Entry 6V9V (electron microscopy, 2.60 A resolution); this record covers chains D and C of the 4 polymer chains in the assembly.

[Chain D (and C)]
Molecule: Transient receptor potential cation channel subfamily A member 1
From: Homo sapiens
Notes: chain C of this document is another copy of the same molecule, construct and numbering; everything in this record applies to it too
UniProtKB: O75762 (TRPA1_HUMAN); numbering as in UniProt (aligned over 1-1119)
Chain sequence (1119 residues; each row starts with the number of its first residue):
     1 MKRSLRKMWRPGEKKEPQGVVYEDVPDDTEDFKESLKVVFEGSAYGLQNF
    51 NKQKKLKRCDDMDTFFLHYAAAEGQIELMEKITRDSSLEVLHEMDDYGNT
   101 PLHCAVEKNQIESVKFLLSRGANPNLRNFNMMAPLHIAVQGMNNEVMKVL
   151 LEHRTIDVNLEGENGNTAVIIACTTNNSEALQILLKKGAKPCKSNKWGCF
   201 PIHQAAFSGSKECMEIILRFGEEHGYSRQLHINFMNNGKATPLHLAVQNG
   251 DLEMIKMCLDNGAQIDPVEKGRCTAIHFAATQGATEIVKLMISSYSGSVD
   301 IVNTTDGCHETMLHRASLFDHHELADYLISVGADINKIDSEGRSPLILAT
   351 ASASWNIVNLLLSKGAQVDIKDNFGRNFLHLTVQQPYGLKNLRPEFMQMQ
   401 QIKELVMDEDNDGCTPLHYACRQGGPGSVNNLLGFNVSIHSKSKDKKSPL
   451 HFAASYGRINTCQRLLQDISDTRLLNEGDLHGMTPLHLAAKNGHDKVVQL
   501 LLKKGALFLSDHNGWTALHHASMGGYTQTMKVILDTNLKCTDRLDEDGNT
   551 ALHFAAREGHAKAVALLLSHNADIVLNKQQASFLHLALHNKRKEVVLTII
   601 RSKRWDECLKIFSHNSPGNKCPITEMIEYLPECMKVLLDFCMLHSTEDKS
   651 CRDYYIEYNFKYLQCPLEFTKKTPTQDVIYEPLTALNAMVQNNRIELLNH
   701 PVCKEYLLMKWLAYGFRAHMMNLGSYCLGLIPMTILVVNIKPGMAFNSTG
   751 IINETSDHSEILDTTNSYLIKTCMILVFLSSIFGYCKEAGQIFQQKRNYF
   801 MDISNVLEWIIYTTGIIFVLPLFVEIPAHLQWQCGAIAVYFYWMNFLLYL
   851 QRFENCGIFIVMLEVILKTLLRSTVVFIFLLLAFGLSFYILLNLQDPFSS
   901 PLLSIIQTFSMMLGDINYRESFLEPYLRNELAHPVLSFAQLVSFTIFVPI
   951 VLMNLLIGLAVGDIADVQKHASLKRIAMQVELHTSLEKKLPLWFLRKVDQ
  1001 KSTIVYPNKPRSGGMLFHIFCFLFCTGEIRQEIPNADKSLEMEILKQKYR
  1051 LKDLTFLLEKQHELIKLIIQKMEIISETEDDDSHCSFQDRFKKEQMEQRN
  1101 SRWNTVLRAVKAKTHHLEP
Unresolved in the structure: 1-446, 754-761, 1011-1038, 1080-1119
Construct notes: engineered mutation Asp966 (Glu in O75762)
Covalently attached groups: compound QT4 linked to Cys621
Ion coordination: Ca2+: Glu788, Gln791, Asn805, Glu808
Small-molecule neighbours: QT4 (N-[[2,2-bis(fluoranyl)-10,12-dimethyl-1,3-diaza-2$l4-boratricyclo[7.3.0.03,7]dodeca-4,6,9,11-tetraen-4-yl]methyl]ethanamide): Phe612, His614, Pro622, Ile623, Thr624, Gln664, Cys665, Pro666, Phe669, Tyr680, Thr684
Reported in the primary citation:
  - binding site for QT4: Cys621
  - mutagenesis - C641S/C665S: unchanged binding to QT4
  - mutagenesis - C621S, C621S/C641S, C621S/C665S, C641S/C665S, K671A: abolished signaling in response to IA
  - mutagenesis - C641S: unchanged signaling
  - mutagenesis - C665S: decreased signaling in response to IA
  - mutagenesis - C665S: unchanged signaling in response to BIA
  - mutagenesis - C641S/C665S: unchanged binding to BIA
  - mutagenesis - K671A (EC50 = 344): decreased signaling in response to AITC
  - mutagenesis - E788S: abolished signaling in response to calcium
  - mutagenesis - E788S: abolished signaling in response to carbachol

[How chain D and chain C interact]
Contacting residue pairs (134; chain D residue first):
  Ser448(D) with Glu1079(C)
  Phe452(D) with Ile1074(C), hydrophobic
  Tyr456(D) with Ile1069(C), hydrophobic; Gln1070(C)
  Gly457(D) with Gln1070(C), hydrogen bond (backbone-side chain)
  Arg458(D) with Ile1069(C), hydrogen bond (side chain-backbone); Gln1070(C); Met1072(C), hydrogen bond (side chain-backbone); Ile1074(C)
  Asn492(D) with Lys1066(C), hydrogen bond (backbone-side chain)
  Tyr526(D) with Lys1066(C), hydrogen bond
  Thr734(D) with Leu886(C)
  Val737(D) with Tyr889(C); Ile890(C), hydrophobic
  Val738(D) with Leu886(C), hydrophobic; Pro901(C), hydrophobic
  Lys741(D) with Asn893(C), hydrogen bond
  Pro742(D) with Tyr889(C); Ile890(C), hydrophobic; Asn893(C)
  His829(D) with Ala932(C); His933(C)
  Trp832(D) with Ile890(C)
  Gln833(D) with His933(C); Leu936(C)
  Gly835(D) with Ile890(C)
  Ala836(D) with Ile890(C), hydrophobic; Leu891(C), hydrophobic
  Val839(D) with Ile890(C), hydrophobic
  Tyr840(D) with Ala883(C); Phe884(C), hydrophobic; Ser887(C); Gln940(C); Ser943(C)
  Trp843(D) with Phe879(C); Leu882(C), hydrophobic; Ala883(C), hydrophobic; Leu886(C)
  Met844(D) with Leu880(C), hydrophobic; Ala883(C), hydrophobic; Phe947(C), hydrophobic
  Phe846(D) with Phe879(C), hydrophobic
  Leu847(D) with Val876(C), hydrophobic; Phe879(C), hydrophobic
  Leu850(D) with Phe879(C), hydrophobic
  Asn855(D) with Arg872(C)
  Cys856(D) with Val875(C), hydrophobic
  Phe859(D) with Thr869(C); Arg872(C); Ser873(C); Leu959(C), hydrophobic
  Ile860(D) with Val876(C), hydrophobic
  Met862(D) with Leu955(C), hydrophobic; Leu959(C), hydrophobic
  Leu863(D) with Leu955(C)
  Ile866(D) with Val951(C), hydrophobic; Leu955(C), hydrophobic
  Leu867(D) with Phe947(C), hydrophobic; Val951(C), hydrophobic
  Leu870(D) with Ile946(C), hydrophobic; Ile950(C), hydrophobic; Val951(C), hydrophobic
  Asp896(D) with Leu927(C)
  Pro897(D) with Arg919(C); Leu923(C), hydrophobic
  Leu903(D) with Tyr918(C); Tyr926(C), hydrophobic; Leu927(C), hydrophobic
  Ile906(D) with Tyr918(C); Phe938(C), hydrophobic; Leu941(C), hydrophobic
  Gln907(D) with Tyr918(C), hydrogen bond (backbone-side chain); Arg919(C)
  Phe909(D) with Val942(C), hydrophobic; Thr945(C); Ile946(C), hydrophobic
  Ser910(D) with Tyr918(C)
  Leu913(D) with Gly914(C); Ile916(C), hydrophobic; Thr945(C); Pro949(C), hydrophobic; Ile950(C), hydrophobic
  Asp915(D) with Ile916(C)
  Asn917(D) with Arg919(C), hydrogen bond
  Glu920(D) with Arg919(C)
  Ser921(D) with Arg919(C), hydrogen bond
  Leu956(D) with Ile950(C), hydrophobic; Asn954(C)
  Ile957(D) with Asn954(C), hydrogen bond (backbone-side chain); Ile957(C), hydrophobic
  Ala960(D) with Asn954(C)
  Val961(D) with Gly958(C); Val961(C), hydrophobic
  Ile964(D) with Leu955(C); Gly958(C); Leu959(C)
  Gln968(D) with Leu959(C); Asp963(C)
  Leu1040(D) with Leu1040(C), hydrophobic; Glu1041(C)
  Ile1044(D) with Ile1044(C), hydrophobic
  Gln1047(D) with Ile1044(C); Gln1047(C), hydrogen bond (side chain-backbone); Lys1048(C)
  Arg1050(D) with Lys1048(C); Leu1051(C); Lys1052(C)
  Leu1051(D) with Leu1051(C), hydrophobic
  Leu1054(D) with Leu1051(C), hydrophobic; Leu1054(C), hydrophobic; Thr1055(C); Leu1058(C)
  Leu1057(D) with Leu1058(C), hydrophobic; Glu1059(C); His1062(C)
  Leu1058(D) with Leu1058(C), hydrophobic
  Gln1061(D) with Leu1058(C); Gln1061(C); His1062(C); Ile1065(C)
  Leu1064(D) with His1062(C); Ile1065(C), hydrophobic; Ile1069(C), hydrophobic
  Ile1065(D) with Ile1065(C), hydrophobic
  Ile1068(D) with Ile1065(C), hydrophobic; Ile1069(C), hydrophobic
  Gln1070(D) with Glu1077(C)
  Lys1071(D) with Met1072(C); Glu1077(C); Glu1079(C)
  Glu1073(D) with Glu1073(C); Ile1074(C); Ile1075(C), hydrogen bond (side chain-backbone); Ser1076(C), hydrogen bond (side chain-backbone)
Interface residues without a listed pair, chain D (76 interface residues in all): Pro449, His494, Ile740, Ile837, Met912, Met953, Glu1043, Lys1060, Leu1067, Met1072
Interface residues without a listed pair, chain C (75 interface residues in all): Asn917, Leu952, Gly962, Ile1068, Lys1071, Thr1078

[Overview]
The interface between chain D and chain C involves 76 residues on one side and 75 on the other; the contacts
include 13 hydrogen bonds. Polar contacts include Gly457(D)-Gln1070(C), Arg458(D)-Ile1069(C) and
Arg458(D)-Met1072(C). From the paper: a binding site for QT4 at Cys621(D); C621S, C621S/C641S and C621S/C665S
of chain D, among others, abolish signaling in response to IA; 8 substitutions were tested in all.
Chain D and chain C are both Transient receptor potential cation channel subfamily A member 1 (Homo sapiens);
the structure, Structure of TRPA1 modified by Bodipy-iodoacetamide with bound calcium, LMNG, was determined by
electron microscopy (same publication as 6V9W, 6V9X and 6V9Y).
